PDB entry 4KNJ | X-ray diffraction, 2.00 A resolution | chain A

Chain A:
Molecule: Carbonic anhydrase 2
Organism: Homo sapiens
Notes: EC 4.2.1.1
UniProt: P00918 (CAH2_HUMAN); the author numbering skips numbers that UniProt does not, so the offset changes along the chain: 1-125 = UniProt 1-125; 127-261 = UniProt 126-260
Sequence (260 residues; row label = number of the first residue in the row; note: 1 number in that range is skipped by the numbering (no residue carries it; nothing is unmodelled there)):
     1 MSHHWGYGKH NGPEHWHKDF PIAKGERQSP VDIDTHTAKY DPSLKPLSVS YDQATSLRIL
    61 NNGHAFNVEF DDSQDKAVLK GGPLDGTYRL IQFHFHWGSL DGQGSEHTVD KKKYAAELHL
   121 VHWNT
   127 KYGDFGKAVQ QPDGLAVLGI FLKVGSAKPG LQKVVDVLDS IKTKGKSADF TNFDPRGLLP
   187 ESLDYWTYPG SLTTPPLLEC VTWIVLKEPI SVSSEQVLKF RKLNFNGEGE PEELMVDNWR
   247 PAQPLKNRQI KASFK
Disordered / not traced: 1-3
Curated features (UniProtKB/Swiss-Prot):
  - active site: His64 (Proton donor/acceptor)
  - binding site (Zn(2+)): His94, His96, His119
  - binding site (substrate): Thr199, Thr200
  - site: Tyr7 (Fine-tunes the proton-transfer properties of H-64), Asn62 (Fine-tunes the proton-transfer properties of H-64), Asn67 (Fine-tunes the proton-transfer properties of H-64), Gln92 (Involved in the binding of some activators, including histamine and L-histidine)
  - modified residue: Ser2 (N-acetylserine), Ser166 (Phosphoserine), Ser173 (Phosphoserine)
Bound ions: Zn2+: His94, His96, His119 (together with E1F)
Residues lining bound ligands: E1F (2-chloro-4-[(pyrimidin-2-ylsulfanyl)acetyl]benzenesulfonamide): Gln92, His94, His96, Glu106, His119, Val121, Phe131, Val135, Leu141, Val143, Ser197, Leu198, Thr199, Thr200, Pro201, Pro202, Leu204, Trp209

Summary:
Chain A binds compound E1F. His94, His96 and His119 coordinate Zn2+. From UniProt: active-site residue His64,
3 Zn2+-binding residues and substrate-binding residues Thr199 and Thr200.
Chain A is Carbonic anhydrase 2 (Homo sapiens); the structure, Crystal structure of human carbonic anhydrase
isozyme II with 2-Chloro-4-[(pyrimidin-2-ylsulfanyl)acetyl]benzenesulfonamide, was determined by X-ray
diffraction (same publication as 4KNI, 4KNM, 4KNN, 4KP5 and 4KP8).
